PDB entry 3HVK | X-ray diffraction, 1.30 A resolution | chain A

Chain A:
Molecule: Catechol O-methyltransferase
From: Rattus norvegicus
Notes: EC 2.1.1.6; fragment: soluble form
UniProt: P22734 (COMT_RAT); numbering as in UniProt (aligned over 44-264)
Amino-acid sequence (221 residues; numbered 44 to 264; the number before each row is that of its first residue):
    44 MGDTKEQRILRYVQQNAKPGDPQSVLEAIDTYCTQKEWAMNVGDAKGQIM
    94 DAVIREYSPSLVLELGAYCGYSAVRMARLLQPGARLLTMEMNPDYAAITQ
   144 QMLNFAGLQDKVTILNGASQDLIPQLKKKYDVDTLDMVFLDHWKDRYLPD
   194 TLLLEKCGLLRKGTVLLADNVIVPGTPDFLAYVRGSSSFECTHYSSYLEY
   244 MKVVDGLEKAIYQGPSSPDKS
Disordered / not traced: 44-45, 259-264
Metal / ion sites: Mg2+: D184, D212, N213 (together with catechol-type)
Small-molecule neighbours:
  - catechol-type (719; N-[(E)-3-[(2R,3S,4R,5R)-3,4-dihydroxy-5-[6-(2-hydroxyethylamino)purin-9-yl]oxolan-2-yl]prop-2-enyl]-5-(4-fluorophenyl)-2,3-dihydroxy-benzamide): W81, M83, K89, G109, Y111, M132, E133, M134, N135, Y138, G160, A161, S162, Q163, D184, H185, W186, K187, R189, D212, N213, V216, P217, L241, E242
  - N-cyclohexyltaurine (NHE; 2-[N-cyclohexylamino]ethane sulfonic acid): K79, E80, W81, M244

Summary:
Ligands of chain A: N-cyclohexyltaurine and catechol-type. D184, D212 and N213 form the Mg2+ site.
Chain A is Catechol O-methyltransferase (Rattus norvegicus); the structure, Rat catechol O-methyltransferase
in complex with a catechol-type, purine-containing bisubstrate inhibitor - humanized form, was determined by
X-ray diffraction (same publication as 3HVH, 3HVI and 3HVJ).
